PDB entry 6ORN | electron microscopy, 4.05 A resolution (low resolution: residue-level contacts below are approximate; hydrogen-bond / salt-bridge calls are withheld) | chains G and R of the 12 polymer chains in the assembly

== Chain G (and R) ==
Protein: RC1 variant of HIV-1 Env glycoprotein gp120
Organism: Human immunodeficiency virus 1
Notes: chain R of this document is another copy of the same molecule, construct and numbering; everything in this record applies to it too
Sequence (481 residues; row label = number of the first residue in the row; note: 12 numbers in that range are skipped by the numbering (no residue carries them; nothing is unmodelled there); a row labelled like 185A-185I holds insertion residues (185A, then the next letters in order)):
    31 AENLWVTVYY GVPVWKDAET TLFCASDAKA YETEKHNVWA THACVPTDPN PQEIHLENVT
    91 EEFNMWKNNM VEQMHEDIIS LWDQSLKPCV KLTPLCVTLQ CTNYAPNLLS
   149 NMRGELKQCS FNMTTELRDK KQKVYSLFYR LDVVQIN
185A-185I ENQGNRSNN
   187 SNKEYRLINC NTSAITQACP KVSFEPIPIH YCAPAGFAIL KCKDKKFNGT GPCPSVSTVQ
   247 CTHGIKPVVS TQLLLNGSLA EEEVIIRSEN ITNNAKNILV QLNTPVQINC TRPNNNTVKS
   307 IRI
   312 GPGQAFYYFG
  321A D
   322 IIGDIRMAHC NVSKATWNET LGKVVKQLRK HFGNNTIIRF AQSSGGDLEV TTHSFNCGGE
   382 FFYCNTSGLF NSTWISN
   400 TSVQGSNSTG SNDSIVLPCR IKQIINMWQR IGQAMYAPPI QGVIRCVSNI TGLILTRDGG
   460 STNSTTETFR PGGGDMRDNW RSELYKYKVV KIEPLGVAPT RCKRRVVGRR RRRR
Disordered / not traced: 58-65, 78-80, 185A-185I, 400-410, 506-513
Disulfide bonds: Cys54-Cys74, Cys119-Cys205, Cys126-Cys196, Cys131-Cys157, Cys218-Cys247, Cys228-Cys239, Cys296-Cys331, Cys378-Cys445, Cys385-Cys418
Covalent attachments: N-acetylglucosamine (NAG) linked to Asn88, Asn160, Asn197, Asn234, Asn262, Asn276, Asn295, Asn301, Asn339, Asn355, Asn386, Asn392, Asn448; glycan linked to Asn332
Reported in the primary citation:
  - conformationally variable residues (loop rearrangement): Leu139 to Ser140
  - post-translational modification sites: Asn332

== Chain G / chain R interface ==
Contacting residue pairs - 17 pairs, chain G then chain R:
  Pro124(G) - Arg166(R)
  Cys126(G) - Leu165(R)
  Cys126(G) - Arg166(R)
  Val127(G) - Arg166(R)
  Val127(G) - Asp167(R)
  Thr128(G) - Leu165(R)
  Thr128(G) - Lys168(R)
  Thr162(G) - Arg166(R)
  Arg192(G) - Glu164(R)
  Cys196(G) - Glu164(R)
  Cys196(G) - Pro313(R)
  Asn197(G) - Glu164(R)
  Asn197(G) - Arg308(R)
  Thr198(G) - Arg308(R)
  Ser199(G) - Pro313(R)
  Ser199(G) - Gly314(R)
  Ala200(G) - Pro313(R)
Also at the interface, not in a pair above, chain G (13 interface residues in all): Thr123, Asn160

== Summary ==
13 residues of chain G face 8 of chain R across their interface. N-acetylglucosamine is covalently linked to
Asn88(G), Asn160(G), Asn197(G), Asn234(G), Asn262(G) and Asn276(G) and 7 more. From the paper: a modification
site at Asn332(G); conformational variability at Leu139(G).
Chain G and chain R are both RC1 variant of HIV-1 Env glycoprotein gp120 (Human immunodeficiency virus 1); the
structure, Modified BG505 SOSIP-based immunogen RC1 in complex with the elicited V3-glycan patch bNAb 10-1074,
was determined by electron microscopy, deposited together with 6ORP and 6ORQ.
